PDB entry 4Q7L | X-ray diffraction, 2.35 A resolution | chain A

== Chain A ==
Molecule: Uncharacterized ABC transporter ATP-binding protein TM_0288
Source organism: Thermotoga maritima
UniProt: Q9WYC4 (Y288_THEMA); numbering as in UniProt (aligned over 353-598)
Sequence (256 residues; numbered 351 to 606; the number before each row is that of its first residue):
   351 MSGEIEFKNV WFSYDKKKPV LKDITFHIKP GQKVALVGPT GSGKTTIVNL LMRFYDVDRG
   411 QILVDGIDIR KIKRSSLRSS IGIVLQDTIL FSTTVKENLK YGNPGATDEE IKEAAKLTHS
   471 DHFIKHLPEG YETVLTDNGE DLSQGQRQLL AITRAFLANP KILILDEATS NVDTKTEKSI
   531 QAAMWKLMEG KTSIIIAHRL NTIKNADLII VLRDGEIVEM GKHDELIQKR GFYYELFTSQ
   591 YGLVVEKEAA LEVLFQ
Unresolved in the structure: 351
Sequence notes: initiating methionine (351); expression tag (352, 599-606)
UniProt features mapped onto this chain:
  - binding site (ATP): G388 to T395

== In short ==
Curated annotation (UniProt) lists 8 ATP-binding residues.
Chain A is Uncharacterized ABC transporter ATP-binding protein TM_0288 (Thermotoga maritima); the structure,
Structure of NBD288 of TM287/288, was determined by X-ray diffraction, deposited together with 4Q7K and 4Q7M.
